PDB entry 7LT8 | X-ray diffraction, 1.76 A resolution | chain A

# Chain A
Name: Ras suppressor protein 1
Source organism: Homo sapiens
Notes: fragment: Leucine-rich repeat domain
UniProt: Q15404 (RSU1_HUMAN); residue numbers follow UniProt; this construct covers 1-277
Chain sequence (280 residues; row label = number of the first residue in the row; numbers below 1 keep their minus sign (Gly-2 is residue -2)):
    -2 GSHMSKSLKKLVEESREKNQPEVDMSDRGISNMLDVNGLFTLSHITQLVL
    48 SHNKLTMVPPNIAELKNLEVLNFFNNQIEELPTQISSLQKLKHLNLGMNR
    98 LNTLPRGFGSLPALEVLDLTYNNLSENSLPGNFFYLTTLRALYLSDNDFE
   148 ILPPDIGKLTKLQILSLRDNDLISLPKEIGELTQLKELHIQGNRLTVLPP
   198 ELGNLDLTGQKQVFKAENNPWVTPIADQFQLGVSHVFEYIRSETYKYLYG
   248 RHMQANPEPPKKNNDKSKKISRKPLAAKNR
Not modelled in the structure: -2 to 1, 252-277
Differences from the reference sequence: expression tag (-2 to 0)
Swiss-Prot annotation at these positions:
  - modified residue: Ser2 (N-acetylserine)

# Overview
Chain A is Ras suppressor protein 1 (Homo sapiens); the structure, Crystal structure of Ras suppressor-1, was
determined by X-ray diffraction together with 7LT9 from the same study.
